PDB entry 6HTB | X-ray diffraction, 2.70 A resolution | chains L and M of the 28 polymer chains in the assembly

# Chain L
Protein: Proteasome subunit beta type-6
From: Saccharomyces cerevisiae (strain ATCC 204508 / S288c)
Notes: EC 3.4.25.1
UniProtKB: P23724 (PSB6_YEAST); residues 1-222 here correspond to UniProt positions 20-241 (UniProt number = residue number + 19)
Sequence (222 residues; each row starts with the number of its first residue):
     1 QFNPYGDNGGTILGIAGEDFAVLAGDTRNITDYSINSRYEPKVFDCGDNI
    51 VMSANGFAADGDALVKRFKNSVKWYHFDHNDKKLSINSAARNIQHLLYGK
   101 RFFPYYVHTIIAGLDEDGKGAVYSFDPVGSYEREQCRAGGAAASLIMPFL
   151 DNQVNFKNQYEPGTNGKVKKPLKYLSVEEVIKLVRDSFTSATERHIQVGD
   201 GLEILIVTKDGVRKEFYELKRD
Bound ions: Mg2+: Asp222 (shared with 3 residues of chain V)

# Chain M
Protein: Proteasome subunit beta type-7
From: Saccharomyces cerevisiae (strain ATCC 204508 / S288c)
Notes: EC 3.4.25.1
UniProtKB: P30657 (PSB7_YEAST); residues -12 to 233 here correspond to UniProt positions 21-266 (UniProt number = residue number + 33)
Sequence (246 residues; numbered -12 to 233; the number before each row is that of its first residue; numbers below 1 keep their minus sign (Thr-12 is residue -12)):
   -12 TQIANAGASPMVNTQQPIVTGTSVISMKYDNGVIIAADNLGSYGSLLRFN
    38 GVERLIPVGDNTVVGISGDISDMQHIERLLKDLVTENAYDNPLADAEEAL
    88 EPSYIFEYLATVMYQRRSKMNPLWNAIIVAGVQSNGDQFLRYVNLLGVTY
   138 SSPTLATGFGAHMANPLLRKVVDRESDIPKTTVQVAEEAIVNAMRVLYYR
   188 DARSSRNFSLAIIDKNTGLTFKKNLQVENMKWDFAKDIKGYGTQKI
Not modelled in the structure: -12 to 0, 225-233

# Chain L / chain M interface
Contacting residue pairs (42):
  Gln1(L) - Thr1(M)  hydrogen bond
  Phe2(L) - Thr1(M)
  Phe2(L) - Arg104(M)
  Phe2(L) - Met107(M)
  Phe2(L) - Pro109(M)  hydrophobic
  Phe2(L) - Trp111(M)  hydrophobic
  Phe2(L) - Leu132(M)  hydrophobic
  Phe2(L) - Leu133(M)  hydrophobic
  Asn3(L) - Leu133(M)
  Pro4(L) - Arg104(M)  hydrogen bond (backbone-side chain)
  Pro4(L) - Met107(M)  hydrophobic
  Pro4(L) - Leu133(M)
  Tyr5(L) - Arg104(M)
  Asn8(L) - Val135(M)
  Asn29(L) - Tyr137(M)
  Ser34(L) - His149(M)  hydrogen bond
  Ile35(L) - Arg156(M)  hydrogen bond (backbone-side chain)
  Asn36(L) - Tyr137(M)  hydrogen bond
  Asn36(L) - Ser139(M)
  Ser37(L) - Ser138(M)  hydrogen bond (side chain-backbone)
  Tyr39(L) - Ser138(M)
  Glu40(L) - Arg128(M)  salt bridge
  Glu40(L) - Tyr137(M)
  Glu40(L) - Ser138(M)  hydrogen bond (side chain-backbone)
  Phe57(L) - Arg104(M)
  Phe57(L) - Leu133(M)
  Phe57(L) - Val135(M)  hydrophobic
  Ala59(L) - Tyr101(M)
  Ala59(L) - Leu133(M)
  Ala59(L) - Gly134(M)
  Ala59(L) - Val135(M)
  Asp60(L) - Tyr101(M)  hydrogen bond
  Asp60(L) - Arg104(M)  salt bridge
  Asp62(L) - Thr136(M)  hydrogen bond
  Ala63(L) - Tyr101(M)
  Lys66(L) - Glu94(M)  salt bridge
  Phe103(L) - Arg104(M)
  Phe103(L) - Ser105(M)
  Tyr105(L) - Tyr101(M)
  Glu218(L) - Arg161(M)  salt bridge
  Arg221(L) - Asp160(M)  salt bridge
  Arg221(L) - Arg161(M)
Also at the interface, not in a pair above, chain L (26 interface residues in all): Gly6, Arg38, Lys100
Also at the interface, not in a pair above, chain M (22 interface residues in all): Leu142

# Summary
The interface between chain L and chain M involves 26 residues on one side and 22 on the other; the contacts
include 9 hydrogen bonds and 5 salt bridges. Polar contacts include Glu40(L)-Arg128(M), Asp60(L)-Arg104(M) and
Lys66(L)-Glu94(M).
Here chain L is Proteasome subunit beta type-6 and chain M is Proteasome subunit beta type-7, both from
Saccharomyces cerevisiae (strain ATCC 204508 / S288c). Entry 6HTB (Yeast 20S proteasome with human beta2c
(S171G)) was determined by X-ray diffraction together with 6HTC, 6HTD, 6HTP, 6HTR, 6HUB, 6HUC and 30 further
entries from the same study.
